Entry 7VVM (electron microscopy, 3.20 A resolution); this record covers chains P and R of the 6 polymer chains in the assembly.

[Chain P]
Name: Parathyroid hormone
Reference sequence: P01270 (PTHY_HUMAN); residues 1-34 here correspond to UniProt positions 32-65 (UniProt number = residue number + 31)
Chain sequence (34 residues; each row starts with the number of its first residue):
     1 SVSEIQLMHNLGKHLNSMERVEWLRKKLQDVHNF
Not modelled in the structure: 33-34

[Chain R]
Name: Parathyroid hormone/parathyroid hormone-related peptide receptor
Source organism: Homo sapiens
Reference sequence: Q03431 (PTH1R_HUMAN); residues 27-491 here = UniProt positions 27-491
Chain sequence (473 residues; each row starts with the number of its first residue):
    19 DYKDDDDKDADDVMTKEEQIFLLHRAQAQCEKRLKEVLQRPASIMESDKG
    69 WTSASTSGKPRKDKASGKLYPESEEDKEAPTGSRYRGRPCLPEWDHILCW
   119 PLGAPGEVVAVPCPDYIYDFNHKGHAYRRCDRNGSWELVPGHNRTWANYS
   169 ECVKFLTNETREREVFDRLGMIYTVGYSVSLASLTVAVLILAYFRRLHCT
   219 RNYIHMHLFLSFMLRAVSIFVKDAVLYSGATLDEAERLTEEELRAIAQAP
   269 PPPATAAAGYAGCRVAVTFFLYFLATNYYWILVEGLYLHSLIFMAFFSEK
   319 KYLWGFTVFGWGLPAVFVAVWVSVRATLANTGCWDLSSGNKKWIIQVPIL
   369 ASIVLNFILFINIVRVLATKLRETNAGRCDTRQQYRKLLKSTLVLMPLFG
   419 VHYIVFMATPYTEVSGTLWQVQMHYEMLFNSFQGFFVAIIYCFCNGEVQA
   469 EIKKSWSRWTLALDFKRKARSGS
Not modelled in the structure: 19-30, 50-106, 247-277, 393-397, 478-491
Sequence notes: expression tag (19-26)
Cystine bridges: Cys281-Cys351

[Interface between chain P and chain R]
Contacting residue pairs (46):
  Ser1(P) with Gln364(R); Leu368(R); Phe424(R); Met425(R), hydrogen bond (backbone-backbone); Thr427(R), hydrogen bond (side chain-backbone)
  Val2(P) with Leu292(R), hydrophobic; Tyr296(R); Gln364(R); Ile367(R), hydrophobic
  Ser3(P) with Gln440(R), hydrogen bond; Met441(R); Glu444(R)
  Glu4(P) with Tyr195(R), hydrogen bond; Arg233(R), salt bridge; Ile237(R); Phe288(R); Leu292(R); Met445(R); Asn448(R), hydrogen bond
  Ile5(P) with Leu289(R), hydrophobic; Leu292(R), hydrophobic; Gln364(R)
  Gln6(P) with Tyr429(R); Thr430(R), hydrogen bond; Trp437(R); Gln440(R); Met441(R)
  Leu7(P) with Phe184(R), hydrophobic; Leu187(R), hydrophobic; Trp437(R), hydrophobic; Met445(R), hydrophobic
  Met8(P) with Phe288(R), hydrophobic; Asp353(R)
  His9(P) with Asp353(R); Lys360(R)
  Asn10(P) with Phe184(R); Trp437(R), hydrogen bond
  Leu11(P) with Phe184(R)
  Lys13(P) with Val31(R)
  His14(P) with Glu180(R); Arg181(R); Phe184(R)
  Met18(P) with Arg181(R)
  Trp23(P) with Gln37(R)
  Val31(P) with Asp113(R)
  His32(P) with Arg162(R)
Also at the interface, not in a pair above, chain P (18 interface residues in all): Val21
Also at the interface, not in a pair above, chain R (38 interface residues in all): Ile38, Tyr191, Lys240, Ser355, Ala426, Pro428, Val432

[Summary]
18 residues of chain P face 38 of chain R across their interface, with 7 hydrogen bonds and 1 salt bridge.
Polar pairs include Glu4(P)-Arg233(R), Ser1(P)-Thr427(R) and Ser3(P)-Gln440(R).
Here chain P is Parathyroid hormone and chain R is Parathyroid hormone/parathyroid hormone-related peptide
receptor (Homo sapiens). Entry 7VVM (PTH-bound human PTH1R in complex with Gs (class3)) was determined by
electron microscopy, deposited together with 7VVJ, 7VVK, 7VVL, 7VVN and 7VVO.
